Entry 6UWJ (X-ray diffraction, 1.85 A resolution); this record covers chains A and C of the 3 polymer chains in the assembly.

== Chain A ==
Protein: I-OnuI-e-Therm-hChr11v2
Source organism: synthetic construct
Sequence (296 residues; each row starts with the number of its first residue):
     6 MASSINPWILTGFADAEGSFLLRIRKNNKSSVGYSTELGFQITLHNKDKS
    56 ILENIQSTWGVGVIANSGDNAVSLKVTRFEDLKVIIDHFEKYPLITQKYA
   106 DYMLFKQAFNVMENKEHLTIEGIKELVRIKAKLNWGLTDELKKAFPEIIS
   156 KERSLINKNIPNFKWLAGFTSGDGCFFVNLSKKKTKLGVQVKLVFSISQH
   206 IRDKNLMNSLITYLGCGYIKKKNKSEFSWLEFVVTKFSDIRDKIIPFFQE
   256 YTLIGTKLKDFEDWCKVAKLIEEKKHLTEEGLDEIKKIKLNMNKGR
Unresolved in the structure: 6, 300-301
Bound ions: Ca2+ site 1: Ala21, Asp178 (shared with 1 residue of chain B; DA16(C) of chain C); Ca2+ site 2: Glu22, Gly177 (shared with 1 residue of chain B); Ca2+ site 3: Glu22, Thr48 (shared with DT15(C), DA16(C) of chain C); Ca2+ site 4 near Glu145 (its only coordinating residue here)
Reported in the primary citation:
  - binding site for the 27-nt DNA strand: Glu236
  - conformationally variable residues (side-chain flip): Glu236

== Chain C ==
Molecule: 27-nt DNA strand
Sequence (27 nucleotides; each row starts with the number of its first residue; numbering starts at 0):
     0 CCCTGAGAGGTCGAATAAGTGGAAACC
Unresolved in the structure: 0-1
Bound ions: Ca2+ site 1: DT15, DA16 (shared with Glu22(A), Thr48(A) of chain A); Ca2+ site 2: DA16 (shared with Ala21(A), Asp178(A) of chain A; 1 residue of chain B)

== Chain A / chain C interface ==
Contacting residue pairs (55; chain A residue first):
  Ala21(A) - DA16(C)  phosphate contact
  Glu22(A) - DT15(C)  phosphate contact
  Glu22(A) - DA16(C)  phosphate contact
  Gly23(A) - DA17(C)  phosphate contact
  Ser24(A) - DA16(C)  sugar contact
  Ser24(A) - DA17(C)  hydrogen bond to the phosphate
  Phe25(A) - DG18(C)  phosphate contact
  Arg28(A) - DT19(C)  base contact
  Arg28(A) - DG20(C)  hydrogen bond to the base
  Arg28(A) - DG21(C)  base contact
  Arg30(A) - DG20(C)  hydrogen bond to the base
  Arg30(A) - DG21(C)  hydrogen bond to the base
  Arg30(A) - DA22(C)  base contact
  Gln46(A) - DA17(C)  base contact
  Gln46(A) - DG18(C)  hydrogen bond to the base
  Thr48(A) - DT15(C)  phosphate contact
  His50(A) - DA14(C)  base contact
  Lys52(A) - DA14(C)  hydrogen bond to the base
  Asn75(A) - DA14(C)  hydrogen bond to the phosphate
  Lys80(A) - DG18(C)  hydrogen bond to the base
  Lys103(A) - DA17(C)  salt bridge to the phosphate
  Leu138(A) - DG18(C)  phosphate contact
  Asn139(A) - DA17(C)  phosphate contact
  Asn139(A) - DG18(C)  hydrogen bond to the phosphate
  Trp140(A) - DA17(C)  sugar contact
  Trp140(A) - DG18(C)  hydrogen bond to the phosphate
  Gly141(A) - DG18(C)  phosphate contact
  Thr143(A) - DT19(C)  phosphate contact
  Asp178(A) - DA16(C)  phosphate contact
  Lys188(A) - DG4(C)  hydrogen bond to the base
  Lys188(A) - DA5(C)  base contact
  Thr190(A) - DC2(C)  phosphate contact
  Thr190(A) - DT3(C)  base contact
  Lys191(A) - DC2(C)  phosphate contact
  Gln195(A) - DG4(C)  hydrogen bond to the base
  Gln195(A) - DA5(C)  hydrogen bond to the base
  Lys197(A) - DA5(C)  base contact
  Lys197(A) - DG6(C)  hydrogen bond to the base
  Lys197(A) - DA7(C)  base contact
  Tyr223(A) - DG6(C)  phosphate contact
  Lys225(A) - DA7(C)  base contact
  Lys225(A) - DG8(C)  hydrogen bond to the base
  Lys227(A) - DG9(C)  hydrogen bond to the base
  Lys227(A) - DT10(C)  hydrogen bond to the base
  Lys229(A) - DC11(C)  base contact
  Lys229(A) - DG12(C)  base contact
  Trp234(A) - DC11(C)  base contact
  Thr240(A) - DA5(C)  sugar contact
  Thr240(A) - DG6(C)  hydrogen bond to the phosphate
  Lys241(A) - DA5(C)  phosphate contact
  Lys241(A) - DG6(C)  phosphate contact
  Phe242(A) - DA5(C)  hydrogen bond to the phosphate
  His281(A) - DG4(C)  salt bridge to the phosphate
  Leu282(A) - DT3(C)  phosphate contact
  Lys299(A) - DA14(C)  base contact
Other interface residues (no listed pair), chain A (45 interface residues in all): Leu26, Leu49, Ser72, Ala76, Leu192, Val196, Arg207, Glu236, Asn298
Other interface residues (no listed pair), chain C (21 interface residues in all): DA13

== Overview ==
45 residues of chain A and 21 residues of chain C are in contact; the contacts include 19 hydrogen bonds and 2
salt bridges. Polar contacts include Arg28(A)-DG20(C), Arg30(A)-DG20(C) and Arg30(A)-DG21(C). From the paper:
a binding site for the 27-nt DNA strand at Glu236(A); conformational variability at Glu236(A).
Here chain A is I-OnuI-e-Therm-hChr11v2 (synthetic construct) and chain C is a 27-nt DNA strand. Entry 6UWJ
(Intermediate engineered variant of I-OnuI meganuclease with improved thermostability and partially altered
specificity) was determined by X-ray diffraction together with 6UVW, 6UW0, 6UWG, 6UWH and 6UWK from the same
study.
